PDB entry 4FM0 | X-ray diffraction, 3.12 A resolution | chains T and A of the 3 polymer chains in the assembly

[Chain T]
Molecule: Template strand
Sequence (15 nucleotides; numbered 1 to 15; the number before each row is that of its first residue):
     1 GGGUGTACGT GATCG

[Chain A]
Name: DNA polymerase 1
Organism: Pyrococcus abyssi
Notes: EC 2.7.7.7
UniProt: P0CL77 (DPOL_PYRAB); residue numbers follow UniProt; this construct covers 1-771
Amino-acid sequence (793 residues; numbered -21 to 771; the number before each row is that of its first residue; numbers below 1 keep their minus sign (Met-21 is residue -21)):
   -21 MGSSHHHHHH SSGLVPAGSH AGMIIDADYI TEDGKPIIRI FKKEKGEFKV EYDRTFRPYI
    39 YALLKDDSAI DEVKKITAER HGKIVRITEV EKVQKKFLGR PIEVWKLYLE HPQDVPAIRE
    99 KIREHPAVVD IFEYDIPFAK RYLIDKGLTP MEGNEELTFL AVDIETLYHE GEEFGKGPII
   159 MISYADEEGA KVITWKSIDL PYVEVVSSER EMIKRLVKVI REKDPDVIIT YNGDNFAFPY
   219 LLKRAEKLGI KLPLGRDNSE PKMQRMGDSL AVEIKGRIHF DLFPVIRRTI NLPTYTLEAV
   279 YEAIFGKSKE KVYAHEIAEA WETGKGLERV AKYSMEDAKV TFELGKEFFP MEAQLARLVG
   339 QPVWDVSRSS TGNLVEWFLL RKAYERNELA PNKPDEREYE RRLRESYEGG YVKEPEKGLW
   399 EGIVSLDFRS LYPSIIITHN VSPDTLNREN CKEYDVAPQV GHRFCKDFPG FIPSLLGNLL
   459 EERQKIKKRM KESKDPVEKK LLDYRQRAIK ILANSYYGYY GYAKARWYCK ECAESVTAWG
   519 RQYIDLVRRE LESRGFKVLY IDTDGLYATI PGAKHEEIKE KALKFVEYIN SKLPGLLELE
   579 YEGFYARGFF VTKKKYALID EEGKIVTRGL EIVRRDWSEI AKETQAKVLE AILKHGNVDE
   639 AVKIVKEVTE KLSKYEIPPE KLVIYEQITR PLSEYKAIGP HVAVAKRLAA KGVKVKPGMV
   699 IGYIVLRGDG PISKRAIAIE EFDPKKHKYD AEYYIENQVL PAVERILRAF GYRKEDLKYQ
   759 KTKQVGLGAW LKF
Not modelled in the structure: -21 to -2, 386-390, 758-771
Construct notes: expression tag (-21 to 0); engineered mutation Ala215 (Asp in P0CL77)
Disulfide bonds: Cys429-Cys443, Cys507-Cys510
Ion coordination: Mg2+: Asp141, Glu143, Asp315

[How chain T and chain A interact]
Residue-residue contacts - 54 pairs, chain T then chain A:
  DG1(T) - Ile8(A)  base contact
  DG1(T) - Thr9(A)  hydrogen bond to the base
  DG1(T) - Asp235(A)  base contact
  DG1(T) - Ser237(A)  phosphate contact
  DG1(T) - Lys253(A)  hydrogen bond to the phosphate
  DG2(T) - Tyr7(A)  hydrogen bond to the base
  DG2(T) - Ile8(A)  base contact
  DG2(T) - Thr9(A)  hydrogen bond to the base
  DG2(T) - His89(A)  base contact
  DG2(T) - Gln91(A)  base contact
  DG2(T) - Glu251(A)  phosphate contact
  DG2(T) - Lys253(A)  sugar contact
  DG3(T) - Gln91(A)  hydrogen bond to the base
  DG3(T) - Pro115(A)  sugar contact
  DG3(T) - Gln242(A)  hydrogen bond to the base
  DU4(T) - Tyr7(A)  hydrogen bond to the phosphate
  DU4(T) - Pro36(A)  base contact
  DU4(T) - Tyr37(A)  hydrogen bond to the base
  DU4(T) - Pro90(A)  sugar contact
  DU4(T) - Gln91(A)  hydrogen bond to the phosphate
  DU4(T) - Val93(A)  sugar contact
  DU4(T) - Pro94(A)  sugar contact
  DU4(T) - Arg97(A)  phosphate contact
  DU4(T) - Glu111(A)  base contact
  DU4(T) - Tyr112(A)  base contact
  DU4(T) - Asp113(A)  hydrogen bond to the base
  DU4(T) - Ile114(A)  hydrogen bond to the base
  DU4(T) - Pro115(A)  phosphate contact
  DU4(T) - Phe116(A)  hydrogen bond to the phosphate
  DU4(T) - Arg119(A)  base contact
  DG5(T) - Arg97(A)  salt bridge to the phosphate
  DG5(T) - Asp113(A)  phosphate contact
  DG5(T) - Pro115(A)  sugar contact
  DG5(T) - Lys118(A)  hydrogen bond to the base
  DG5(T) - Ser347(A)  hydrogen bond to the base
  DG5(T) - Asn351(A)  hydrogen bond to the base
  DG5(T) - Trp355(A)  base contact
  DA7(T) - Gly245(A)  phosphate contact
  DA7(T) - Arg265(A)  base contact
  DC8(T) - Tyr500(A)  hydrogen bond to the phosphate
  DC8(T) - Lys502(A)  phosphate contact
  DG9(T) - Tyr377(A)  phosphate contact
  DG11(T) - Lys593(A)  salt bridge to the phosphate
  DT13(T) - Ile710(A)  sugar contact
  DT13(T) - Tyr731(A)  hydrogen bond to the phosphate
  DT13(T) - Asn735(A)  hydrogen bond to the phosphate
  DC14(T) - Ala675(A)  phosphate contact
  DC14(T) - Ile676(A)  hydrogen bond to the phosphate
  DC14(T) - Pro709(A)  phosphate contact
  DC14(T) - Ile710(A)  phosphate contact
  DC14(T) - Ser711(A)  hydrogen bond to the phosphate
  DG15(T) - Lys674(A)  phosphate contact
  DG15(T) - Ala675(A)  phosphate contact
  DG15(T) - Ile676(A)  hydrogen bond to the phosphate
Also at the interface, not in a pair above, chain T (13 interface residues in all): DA12
Also at the interface, not in a pair above, chain A (50 interface residues in all): Glu10, Arg17, Ala117, Lys240, Asp343, Trp615, Gly677, Pro678, Pro739

[Summary]
13 residues of chain T and 50 residues of chain A are in contact, with 21 hydrogen bonds and 2 salt bridges.
Polar contacts include DG1(T)-Thr9(A), DG2(T)-Tyr7(A) and DG2(T)-Thr9(A). The Mg2+ site is built by Asp141(A),
Glu143(A) and Asp315(A).
Here chain T is Template strand and chain A is DNA polymerase 1 (Pyrococcus abyssi). Entry 4FM0 (Pyrococcus
abyssi B family DNA polymerase bound to a dsDNA, in edition mode) was determined by X-ray diffraction together
with 4FLT, 4FLU, 4FLV, 4FLW, 4FLX, 4FLY and 3 further entries from the same study.
